PDB entry 7XR3 | electron microscopy, 3.70 A resolution | chains A and B of the 11 polymer chains in the assembly

[Chain A (and B)]
Protein: VP3
Organism: Scylla serrata reovirus SZ-2007
Notes: chain B of this document is another copy of the same molecule, construct and numbering; everything in this record applies to it too
UniProt: E9LEU6 (E9LEU6_9REOV); numbering as in UniProt (aligned over 1-854)
Amino-acid sequence (854 residues; each row starts with the number of its first residue):
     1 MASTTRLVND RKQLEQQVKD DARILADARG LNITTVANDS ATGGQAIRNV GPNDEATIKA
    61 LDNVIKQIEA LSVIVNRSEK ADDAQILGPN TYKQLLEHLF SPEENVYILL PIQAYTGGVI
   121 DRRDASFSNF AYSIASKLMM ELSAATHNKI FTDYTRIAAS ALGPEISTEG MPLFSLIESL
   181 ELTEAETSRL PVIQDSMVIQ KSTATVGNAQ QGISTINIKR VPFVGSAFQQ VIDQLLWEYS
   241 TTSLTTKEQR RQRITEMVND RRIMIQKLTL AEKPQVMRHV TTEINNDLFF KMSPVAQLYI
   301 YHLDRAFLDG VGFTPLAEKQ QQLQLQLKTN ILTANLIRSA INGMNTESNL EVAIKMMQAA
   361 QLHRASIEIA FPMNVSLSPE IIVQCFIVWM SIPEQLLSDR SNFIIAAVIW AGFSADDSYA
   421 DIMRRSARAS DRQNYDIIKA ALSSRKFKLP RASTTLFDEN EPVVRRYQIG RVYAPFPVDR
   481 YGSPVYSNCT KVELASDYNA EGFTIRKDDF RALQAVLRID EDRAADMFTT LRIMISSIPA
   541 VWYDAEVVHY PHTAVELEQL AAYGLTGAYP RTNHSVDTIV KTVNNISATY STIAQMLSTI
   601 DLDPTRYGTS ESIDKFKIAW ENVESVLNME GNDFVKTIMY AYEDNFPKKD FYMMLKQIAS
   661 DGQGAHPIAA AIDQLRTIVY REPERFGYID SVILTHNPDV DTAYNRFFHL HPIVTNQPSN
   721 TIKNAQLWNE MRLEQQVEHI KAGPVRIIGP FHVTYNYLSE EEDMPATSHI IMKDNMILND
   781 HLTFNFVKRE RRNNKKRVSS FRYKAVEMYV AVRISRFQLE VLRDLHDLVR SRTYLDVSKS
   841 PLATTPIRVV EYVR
Unresolved in the structure: 1-39 (chain B: 801-808)

[Interface between chain A and chain B]
Contacting residue pairs - 85 pairs, chain A then chain B:
  Val50(A) - Asn342(B)
  Asn53(A) - Gln320(B)
  Ala56(A) - Gln321(B)
  Thr57(A) - Leu325(B)
  Asp82(A) - Glu55(B)
  Gln85(A) - Asn49(B)  hydrogen bond
  Val119(A) - Glu69(B)
  Asp121(A) - Ser72(B)  hydrogen bond
  Arg122(A) - Ser72(B)
  Arg122(A) - Val75(B)
  Arg123(A) - Ser72(B)
  Ser133(A) - Glu69(B)  hydrogen bond
  Ser136(A) - Ile65(B)
  Met140(A) - Leu61(B)  hydrophobic
  Met140(A) - Asp62(B)
  Arg250(A) - Asn49(B)
  Val280(A) - Asn49(B)
  Val280(A) - Val50(B)
  Phe371(A) - Arg506(B)  hydrogen bond (backbone-side chain)
  Asn374(A) - Thr504(B)
  Arg400(A) - Lys507(B)
  Arg466(A) - Val50(B)
  His549(A) - Gln326(B)
  His549(A) - Lys328(B)  hydrogen bond
  Tyr550(A) - Asp508(B)
  Tyr550(A) - Arg511(B)
  Pro551(A) - Gln326(B)
  Pro551(A) - Lys328(B)
  Asn584(A) - Val50(B)
  Ala588(A) - Gly51(B)
  Ser591(A) - Gly51(B)
  Ser591(A) - Pro52(B)
  Thr592(A) - Pro52(B)
  Thr592(A) - Asn53(B)  hydrogen bond (side chain-backbone)
  Gln595(A) - Pro52(B)
  Gln595(A) - Asn53(B)
  Gln595(A) - Asp54(B)
  Gln595(A) - Thr57(B)
  Met596(A) - Ala60(B)  hydrophobic
  Thr599(A) - Thr57(B)
  Ile600(A) - Leu61(B)  hydrophobic
  Glu611(A) - Tyr481(B)
  Ile613(A) - Arg480(B)
  Ile613(A) - Tyr481(B)
  Ile613(A) - Gly482(B)
  Ile613(A) - Glu521(B)
  Asp614(A) - Thr529(B)
  Asn622(A) - Val64(B)
  Met629(A) - Ala56(B)  hydrophobic
  Met629(A) - Lys59(B)  hydrogen bond
  Glu643(A) - Arg518(B)
  Glu643(A) - Asp520(B)
  Asp644(A) - Gln322(B)
  Asp644(A) - Gln326(B)
  Asp644(A) - Arg518(B)  salt bridge
  Asn645(A) - Gln326(B)  hydrogen bond
  Pro647(A) - Arg518(B)
  Lys648(A) - Glu521(B)  hydrogen bond (backbone-side chain)
  Lys649(A) - Tyr481(B)  hydrogen bond (side chain-backbone)
  Lys649(A) - Glu521(B)
  His666(A) - Asp54(B)  salt bridge
  His666(A) - Thr57(B)
  Glu730(A) - Arg77(B)  salt bridge
  Glu730(A) - Met264(B)
  Glu730(A) - Gln266(B)
  Glu730(A) - Tyr852(B)  hydrogen bond
  Met731(A) - Gln266(B)
  Arg732(A) - Gln266(B)
  Arg732(A) - Lys267(B)  hydrogen bond (side chain-backbone)
  Arg732(A) - Leu268(B)  hydrogen bond (side chain-backbone)
  Ile847(A) - Ala46(B)
  Ile847(A) - Ile47(B)  hydrogen bond (backbone-backbone)
  Arg848(A) - Gly44(B)
  Arg848(A) - Gln45(B)
  Arg848(A) - Ala46(B)
  Val849(A) - Gly43(B)
  Val849(A) - Gly44(B)
  Val849(A) - Gln45(B)  hydrogen bond (backbone-backbone)
  Val850(A) - Thr42(B)
  Val850(A) - Gly43(B)
  Glu851(A) - Gly43(B)
  Glu851(A) - Gly44(B)
  Glu851(A) - Gln45(B)  hydrogen bond (side chain-backbone)
  Tyr852(A) - Gly43(B)
  Arg854(A) - Ala41(B)
Interface residues without a listed pair, chain A (70 interface residues in all): Ile47, Asp54, Ile254, Gln266, Arg278, His279, Thr281, Ala370, Arg428, Val464, Ser610, Ser612, Phe616, Val626, Ile668, Ile672, Leu727, Val853
Interface residues without a listed pair, chain B (63 interface residues in all): Asp39, Ser40, Arg48, Ile58, Val73, Arg262, Thr269, Ala317, Ile331, Leu332, Ala495, Ala515, Ala525

[Overview]
70 residues of chain A face 63 of chain B across their interface; the contacts include 16 hydrogen bonds and 3
salt bridges. Polar pairs include Asp644(A)-Arg518(B), His666(A)-Asp54(B) and Glu730(A)-Arg77(B).
Both chains are VP3 (Scylla serrata reovirus SZ-2007). Entry 7XR3 (3.4 Angstrom cryoEM D5 reconstruction of
mud crab reovirus) was determined by electron microscopy, deposited together with 7XR2.
